PDB entry 4O24 | X-ray diffraction, 2.30 A resolution | chains A and B

[Chain A (and B)]
Name: Exonuclease, putative
Organism: Thermotoga maritima
Notes: chain B of this document is another copy of the same molecule, construct and numbering; everything in this record applies to it too
Reference sequence: Q9X1X0 (Q9X1X0_THEMA); residues 2-324 here = UniProt positions 2-324
Sequence (335 residues; each row starts with the number of its first residue; numbers below 1 keep their minus sign (Gly-10 is residue -10)):
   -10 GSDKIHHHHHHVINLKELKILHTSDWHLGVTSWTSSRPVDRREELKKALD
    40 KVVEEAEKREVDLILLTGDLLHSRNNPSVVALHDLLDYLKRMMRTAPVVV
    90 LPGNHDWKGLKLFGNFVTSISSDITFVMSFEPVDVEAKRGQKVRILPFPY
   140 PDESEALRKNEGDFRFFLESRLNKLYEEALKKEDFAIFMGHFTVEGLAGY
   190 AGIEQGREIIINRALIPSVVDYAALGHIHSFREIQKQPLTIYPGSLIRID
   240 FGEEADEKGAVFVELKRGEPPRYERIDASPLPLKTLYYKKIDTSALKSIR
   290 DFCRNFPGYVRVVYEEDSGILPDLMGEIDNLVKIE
Disordered / not traced: -10 to -7 (chain B: -10 to 3)
Construct notes: expression tag (-10 to 1)
Swiss-Prot annotation at these positions:
  - active site: His94 (Proton donor)
  - binding site (Mn(2+)): Asp14, His16, Asp58, His180, His216, His218
  - mutagenesis: His180 (H180S: Decreased endonuclease activity; when associated with S-216), His216 (H216S: Decreased endonuclease activity; when associated with S-180)
Metal / ion sites: Mn2+ site 1: Asp14, His16; Mn2+ site 2: Asp58, His180, His216
Small-molecule neighbours: 2Q0 ((5Z)-5-[(4-hydroxyphenyl)methylidene]-3-(2-methylpropyl)-2-sulfanylidene-1,3-thiazolidin-4-one): Leu60, Arg63, Asn64, Asn65, Pro66, Leu71, Leu74, Leu75, Leu78, Pro91, His94, Trp96, Leu99, Gly103, Phe115
From the paper describing this entry:
  - conformationally variable residues (loop rearrangement): His94 to Phe102
  - catalytic residues: His61 (citing earlier work)

[Chain A / chain B interface]
Pairs across the interface (25):
  Val68(A) - Lys97(B)
  Val68(A) - Leu101(B)
  Leu71(A) - Leu101(B)  hydrophobic
  His72(A) - Leu101(B)
  Leu75(A) - Leu101(B)
  Leu75(A) - Phe105(B)
  Lys79(A) - Phe105(B)
  Lys79(A) - Ser108(B)
  Met82(A) - Ile109(B)  hydrophobic
  Trp96(A) - Trp96(B)  hydrophobic
  Lys97(A) - Val68(B)
  Leu101(A) - Val68(B)
  Leu101(A) - Leu71(B)  hydrophobic
  Leu101(A) - His72(B)
  Leu101(A) - Leu75(B)
  Phe102(A) - Leu71(B)  hydrophobic
  Phe102(A) - Phe102(B)  hydrophobic
  Phe105(A) - Leu75(B)
  Phe105(A) - Lys79(B)
  Phe105(A) - Val106(B)  hydrophobic
  Val106(A) - Phe105(B)  hydrophobic
  Val106(A) - Ile109(B)  hydrophobic
  Ser108(A) - Lys79(B)
  Ile109(A) - Met82(B)  hydrophobic
  Ile109(A) - Val106(B)  hydrophobic
Other interface residues (no listed pair), chain A (16 interface residues in all): Leu78, Ser110
Other interface residues (no listed pair), chain B (17 interface residues in all): Leu78, Gly98, Ser110

[Summary]
Chain A and chain B form an interface of 16 and 17 residues respectively. Chain A binds compound 2Q0. The Mn2+
site 1 is built by Asp14(A) and His16(A). From UniProt: active-site residue His94(A), 6 Mn2+-binding residues
and 2 mutagenesis sites on chain A. The paper reports the catalytic residue His61(A); conformational
variability at His94(A).
Both chains are Exonuclease, putative (Thermotoga maritima). Entry 4O24 (DNA Double-Strand Break Repair
Pathway Choice Is Directed by Distinct MRE11 Nuclease Activities) was determined by X-ray diffraction together
with 4NZV, 4O43, 4O4K and 4O5G from the same study.
